PDB entry 6EW0 | electron microscopy, 3.80 A resolution | chains E and A of the 12 polymer chains in the assembly

Chain E (and A):
Protein: Tubulin alpha-1B chain
From: Sus scrofa
Notes: chain A of this document is another copy of the same molecule, construct and numbering; everything in this record applies to it too
Reference sequence: Q2XVP4 (TBA1B_PIG); residue numbers follow UniProt; this construct covers 1-451
Chain sequence (451 residues; each row starts with the number of its first residue):
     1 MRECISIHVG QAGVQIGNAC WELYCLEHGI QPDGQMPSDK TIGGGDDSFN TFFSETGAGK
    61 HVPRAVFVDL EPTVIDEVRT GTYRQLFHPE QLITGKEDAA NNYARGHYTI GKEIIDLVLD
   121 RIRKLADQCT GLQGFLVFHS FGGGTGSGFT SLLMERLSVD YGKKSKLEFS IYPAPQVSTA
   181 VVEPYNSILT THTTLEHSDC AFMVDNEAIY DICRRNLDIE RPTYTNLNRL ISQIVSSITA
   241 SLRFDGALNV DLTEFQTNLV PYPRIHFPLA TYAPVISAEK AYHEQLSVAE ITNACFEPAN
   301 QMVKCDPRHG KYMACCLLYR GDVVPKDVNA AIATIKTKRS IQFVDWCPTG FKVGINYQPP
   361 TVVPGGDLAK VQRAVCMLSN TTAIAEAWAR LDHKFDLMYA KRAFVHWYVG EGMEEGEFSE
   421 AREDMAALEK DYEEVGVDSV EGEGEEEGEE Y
Disordered / not traced: 38-46, 442-451
Small-molecule neighbours: GTP (guanosine-5'-triphosphate): Gly10, Gln11, Ala12, Gln15, Ile16, Asp69, Glu71, Asp98, Ala99, Ala100, Asn101, Ser140, Gly143, Gly144, Thr145, Gly146, Ile171, Thr179, Glu183, Asn206, Tyr224, Asn228, Ile231
Swiss-Prot annotation at these positions:
  - motif: Met1 to Cys4 (MREC motif)
  - active site: Glu254
  - binding site (GTP): Gly10, Gln11, Ala12, Gln15, Glu71, Ala99, Ser140, Gly143, Gly144, Thr145, Gly146, Thr179, Glu183, Asn206, Tyr224, Asn228, Leu252
  - binding site (Mg(2+)): Glu71
  - site: Tyr451 (Involved in polymerization)
  - modified residue: Lys40 (N6,N6,N6-trimethyllysine), Ser48 (Phosphoserine), Ser232 (Phosphoserine), Tyr282 (3'-nitrotyrosine), Arg339 (Omega-N-methylarginine), Ser439 (Phosphoserine), Glu443 (5-glutamyl polyglutamate), Glu445 (5-glutamyl polyglutamate), Tyr451 (3'-nitrotyrosine)
  - cross-link (Glycyl lysine isopeptide (Lys-Gly)): Lys326 (interchain with G-Cter in ubiquitin), Lys370 (interchain with G-Cter in ubiquitin)

How chain E and chain A interact:
Residue-residue contacts - 13 pairs, chain E then chain A:
  Lys280(E) with Glu90(A), salt bridge
  Tyr282(E) with Lys60(A)
  His283(E) with Thr56(A); Lys60(A), hydrogen bond; Val62(A); Gln85(A); Leu86(A); Phe87(A), hydrogen bond (side chain-backbone); His88(A)
  Glu284(E) with Thr56(A); His88(A)
  Gln285(E) with Glu55(A); Gln128(A)
Interface residues without a listed pair, chain E (7 interface residues in all): Arg215, Glu297
Interface residues without a listed pair, chain A (13 interface residues in all): Gly57, Pro89, Lys124

Overview:
7 residues of chain E and 13 residues of chain A are in contact; the contacts include 2 hydrogen bonds and 1
salt bridge. Among the polar pairs are Lys280(E)-Glu90(A), His283(E)-Lys60(A) and His283(E)-Phe87(A). Bound to
chain E: GTP.
Chain E and chain A are both Tubulin alpha-1B chain (Sus scrofa); the structure, Cryo-EM structure of
GDP-microtubule co-polymerised with doublecortin and supplemented with Taxol, was determined by electron
microscopy together with 6EVX, 6EVW, 6EVY and 6EVZ from the same study.
